PDB entry 8TUW | electron microscopy, 7.90 A resolution (low resolution: residue-level contacts below are approximate; hydrogen-bond / salt-bridge calls are withheld) | chains a2 and e2 of the 17 polymer chains in the assembly

== Chain a2 (and e2) ==
Name: Type IV major pilin protein PilA
From: Pseudomonas aeruginosa PAO1
Notes: chain e2 of this document is another copy of the same molecule, construct and numbering; everything in this record applies to it too
Reference sequence: P04739 (PILA_PSEAE); numbering as in UniProt (aligned over 7-149)
Amino-acid sequence (143 residues; row label = number of the first residue in the row):
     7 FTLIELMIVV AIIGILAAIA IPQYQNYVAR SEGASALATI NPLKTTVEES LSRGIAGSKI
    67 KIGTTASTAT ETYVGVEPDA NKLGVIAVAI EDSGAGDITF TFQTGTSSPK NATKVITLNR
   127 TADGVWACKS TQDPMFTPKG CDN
Curated features (UniProtKB/Swiss-Prot):
  - modified residue: Phe-7 (N-methylphenylalanine)
  - mutagenesis: Phe-7 (F7C: Loss of processing by PilD), Glu-11 (E11A: Decrease in methylation of F-7 and loss of pili assembly), Lys-65 (K65A: No effect on pilin-pilin interaction because the twitching motility is unaffected, but weaker Mat-pilin interaction and less detached pili during PP7 infection), Tyr-79 (Y79A: No effect on pilin-pilin interaction because the twitching motility is unaffected, but weaker Mat-pilin interaction)
Cystine bridges: Cys-134/Cys-147

== Interface between chain a2 and chain e2 ==
Contacting residue pairs (14):
  Tyr-33(a2) with Met-13(e2)
  Ala-40(a2) with Ile-19(e2)
  Leu-43(a2) with Ala-23(e2)
  Lys-50(a2) with Ile-27(e2)
  Leu-57(a2) with Pro-115(e2)
  Arg-59(a2) with Thr-112(e2)
  Gly-60(a2) with Thr-110(e2); Thr-112(e2); Ser-113(e2)
  Arg-126(a2) with Gln-31(e2)
  Asp-129(a2) with Gln-29(e2); Gln-31(e2)
  Gly-130(a2) with Gln-29(e2)
  Lys-145(a2) with Ala-24(e2)
Also at the interface, not in a pair above, chain a2 (16 interface residues in all): Tyr-30, Ser-37, Ser-58, Ala-128, Gly-146
Also at the interface, not in a pair above, chain e2 (16 interface residues in all): Leu-9, Val-16, Gly-20, Val-34, Gly-111

== Summary ==
Chain a2 and chain e2 each contribute 16 residues to their interface. UniProt lists 4 mutagenesis sites on
chain a2.
Chain a2 and chain e2 are both Type IV major pilin protein PilA (Pseudomonas aeruginosa PAO1); the structure,
Type IV pilus from Pseudomonas PAO1 strain with PP7 Maturation protein, was determined by electron microscopy
(same publication as 8TUM and 8TUX).
